Entry 5VHH (electron microscopy, 6.10 A resolution (low resolution: residue-level contacts below are approximate; hydrogen-bond / salt-bridge calls are withheld)); this record covers chains V and Y of the 19 polymer chains in the assembly.

Chain V:
Protein: 26S proteasome non-ATPase regulatory subunit 3
Source organism: Homo sapiens
UniProt: O43242 (PSMD3_HUMAN); numbering as in UniProt (aligned over 18-505)
Chain sequence (488 residues; each row starts with the number of its first residue):
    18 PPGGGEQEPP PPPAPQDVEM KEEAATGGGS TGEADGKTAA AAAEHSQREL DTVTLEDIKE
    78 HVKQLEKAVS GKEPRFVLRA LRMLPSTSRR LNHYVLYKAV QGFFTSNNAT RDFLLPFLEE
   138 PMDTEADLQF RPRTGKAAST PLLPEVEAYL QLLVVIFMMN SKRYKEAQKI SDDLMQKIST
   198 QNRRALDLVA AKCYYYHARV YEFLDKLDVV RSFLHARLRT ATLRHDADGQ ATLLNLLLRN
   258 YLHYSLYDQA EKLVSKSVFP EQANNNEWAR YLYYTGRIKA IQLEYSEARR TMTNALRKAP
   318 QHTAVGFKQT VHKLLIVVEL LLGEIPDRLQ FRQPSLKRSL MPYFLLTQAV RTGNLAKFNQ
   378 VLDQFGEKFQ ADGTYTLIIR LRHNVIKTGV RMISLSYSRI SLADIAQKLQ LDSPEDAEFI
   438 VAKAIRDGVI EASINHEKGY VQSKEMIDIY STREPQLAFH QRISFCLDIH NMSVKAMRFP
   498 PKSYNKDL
UniProt features mapped onto this chain:
  - modified residue (Phosphoserine): S418, S430
  - cross-link: K38 (Glycyl lysine isopeptide (Lys-Gly) (interchain with G-Cter in SUMO1))

Chain Y:
Protein: 26S proteasome non-ATPase regulatory subunit 6
Source organism: Homo sapiens
UniProt: Q15008 (PSMD6_HUMAN); residue numbers follow UniProt; this construct covers 12-389
Chain sequence (378 residues; row label = number of the first residue in the row):
    12 PKNPDLRIAQ LRFLLSLPEH RGDAAVRDEL MAAVRDNNMA PYYEALCKSL DWQIDVDLLN
    72 KMKKANEDEL KRLDEELEDA EKNLGESEIR DAMMAKAEYL CRIGDKEGAL TAFRKTYDKT
   132 VALGHRLDIV FYLLRIGLFY MDNDLITRNT EKAKSLIEEG GDWDRRNRLK VYQGLYCVAI
   192 RDFKQAAELF LDTVSTFTSY ELMDYKTFVT YTVYVSMIAL ERPDLREKVI KGAEILEVLH
   252 SLPAVRQYLF SLYECRYSVF FQSLAVVEQE MKKDWLFAPH YRYYVREMRI HAYSQLLESY
   312 RSLTLGYMAE AFGVGVEFID QELSRFIAAG RLHCKIDKVN EIVETNRPDS KNWQYQETIK
   372 KGDLLLNRVQ KLSRVINM

How chain V and chain Y interact:
Residue-residue contacts (42):
  Q64(V) with M389(Y)
  L67(V) with M389(Y)
  N282(V) with R385(Y); M389(Y)
  N283(V) with R385(Y)
  W285(V) with R385(Y)
  N311(V) with N378(Y); Q381(Y)
  R314(V) with N378(Y)
  K315(V) with N378(Y); Q381(Y); R385(Y)
  P317(V) with K382(Y)
  Q318(V) with R385(Y)
  M409(V) with S335(Y); A339(Y)
  S411(V) with K346(Y)
  L412(V) with I338(Y); K346(Y)
  S413(V) with S335(Y); K346(Y)
  Y414(V) with D331(Y); L334(Y); I347(Y); K349(Y)
  S415(V) with D348(Y)
  R416(V) with K349(Y); V350(Y)
  S460(V) with V350(Y)
  K461(V) with D348(Y)
  E462(V) with K346(Y); I347(Y); D348(Y)
  I464(V) with K346(Y)
  D465(V) with N357(Y)
  Y467(V) with N363(Y); Q367(Y)
  S468(V) with N363(Y)
  R479(V) with I370(Y); D374(Y)
  H487(V) with L377(Y)
  P497(V) with I387(Y)
Other interface residues (no listed pair), chain V (34 interface residues in all): N281, A316, I466, T469, I486, S490, A493
Other interface residues (no listed pair), chain Y (25 interface residues in all): I330, P359, V380

In short:
34 residues of chain V face 25 of chain Y across their interface.
Chain V is 26S proteasome non-ATPase regulatory subunit 3 and chain Y is 26S proteasome non-ATPase regulatory
subunit 6, both from Homo sapiens; the structure, Conformational Landscape of the p28-Bound Human Proteasome
Regulatory Particle, was determined by electron microscopy, deposited together with 5VGZ, 5VHF, 5VHI, 5VHJ,
5VHM, 5VHN and 5 further entries.
